PDB entry 8VR8 | electron microscopy, 3.25 A resolution | chains E and A of the 31 polymer chains in the assembly

Chain E:
Protein: 50S Ribosomal Protein L4
Source organism: Mycolicibacterium smegmatis MC2 155
Reference sequence: A0QSD2 (RL4_MYCS2); residues 1-215 here = UniProt positions 1-215
Sequence (215 residues; each row starts with the number of its first residue):
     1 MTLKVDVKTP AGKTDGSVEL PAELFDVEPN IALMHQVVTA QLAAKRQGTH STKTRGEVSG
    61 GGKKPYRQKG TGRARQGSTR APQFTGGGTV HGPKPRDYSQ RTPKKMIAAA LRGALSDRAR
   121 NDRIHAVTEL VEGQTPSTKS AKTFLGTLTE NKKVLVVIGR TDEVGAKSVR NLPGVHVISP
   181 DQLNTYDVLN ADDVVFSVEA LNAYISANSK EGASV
Disordered / not traced: 1, 211-215

Chain A:
Molecule: 23S ribosomal RNA
Source organism: Mycolicibacterium smegmatis MC2 155
Sequence (3120 nucleotides; numbered 1 to 3120; the number before each row is that of its first residue):
     1 UAAGUGUUUA AGGGCGCAUG GUGGAUGCCU UGGCACUGGG AGCCGAUGAA GGACGUAGGA
    61 GGCUGCGAUA AGCCUCGGGG AGCUGUCAAC CGAGCGUUGA UCCGAGGAUG UCCGAAUGGG
   121 GAAACCCGGC ACGAGUGAUG UCGUGUCACC AGGCGCUGAA UAUAUAGGCG UCUGGGGGGA
   181 ACGCGGGGAA GUGAAACAUC UCAGUACCCG UAGGAAGAGA AAACAAAAUG UGAUUCCGUG
   241 AGUAGUGGCG AGCGAAAGCG GAGGAUGGCU AAACCGUAUG CAUGUGAUAC CGGGUAGGGG
   301 UUGUGUGUGC GGGGUUGUGG GACCUAUCUU UCCGGCUCUA CCUGGCUGGA GGGCAGUGAG
   361 AAAAUGUUGU GGUUAGCGGA AAUGGCUUGG GAUGGCCUGC CGUAGACGGU GAGAGCCCGG
   421 UACGUGAAAA CCCGACGUCU GUCUUGAUGG UGUUCCCGAG UAGCAGCGGG CCCGUGGAAU
   481 CUGCUGUGAA UCUGCCGGGA CCACCCGGUA AGCCUGAAUA CUUCCCAGUG ACCGAUAGCG
   541 GAUUAGUACC GUGAGGGAAU GGUGAAAAGU ACCCCGGGAG GGGAGUGAAA GAGUACCUGA
   601 AACCGUGCGC UUACAAUCCG UCAGAGCCCU CGACGUGUCG UGGGGUGAUG GCGUGCCUUU
   661 UGAAGAAUGA GCCUGCGAGU CAGGGACAUG UCGCGAGGUU AACCCGGGUG GGGUAGCCGC
   721 AGCGAAAGCG AGUCUGAAUA GGGCGUAUCC ACACAAGAGU GUGUGGUGUA GUGGUGUGUU
   781 CUGGACCCGA AGCGGAGUGA UCUACCCAUG GCCAGGGUGA AGCGCGGGUA AGACCGCGUG
   841 GAGGCCCGAA CCCACUUAGG UUGAAGACUG AGGGGAUGAG CUGUGGGUAG GGGUGAAAGG
   901 CCAAUCAAAC UCCGUGAUAG CUGGUUCUCC CCGAAAUGCA UUUAGGUGCA GCGUCGCAUG
   961 UUUCUUGCCG GAGGUAGAGC UACUGGAUGG CCGAUGGGCC CCACAGGGUU ACUGACGUCA
  1021 GCCAAACUCC GAAUGCCGGU AAGUCCAAGA GUGCGGCAGU GAGACGGCGG GGGAUAAGCU
  1081 CCGUGCGUCG AGAGGGAAAC AGCCCAGAUC GCCGGCUAAG GCCCCUAAGC GUGUGCUAAG
  1141 UGGAAAAGGA UGUGCAGUCG CGAAGACAAC CAGGAGGUUG GCUUAGAAGC AGCCACCCUU
  1201 GAAAGAGUGC GUAAUAGCUC ACUGGUCAAG UGAUUGUGCG CCGAUAAUGU AGCGGGGCUC
  1261 AAGCACACCG CCGAAGCCGC GGCAGCCAAC GUGUUGGCUG GGUAGGGGAG CGUCCUGCAU
  1321 CCGGUGAAGC CGCCGAGUGA UCGAGUGGUG GAGGGUGUGG GAGUGAGAAU GCAGGCAUGA
  1381 GUAGCGAUUA GGCAAGUGAG AACCUUGCCC GCCGAAAGAC CAAGGGUUCC UGGGCCAGGC
  1441 CAGUCCGCCC AGGGUGAGUC GGGACCUAAG GCGAGGCCGA CAGGCGUAGU CGAUGGACAA
  1501 CGGGUUGAUA UUCCCGUACC CGUGUAUGUG CGUCCAUGAU GAAUCAGCGG UACUAACCAU
  1561 CCAAAACCAC CGUGACCGCA CCUUUCGGGG UGUGGCGUUG GUGGGGCUGC AUGGGACCUU
  1621 CGUUGGUAGU AGUCAAGCGA UGGGGUGACG CAGGAAGGUA GCCGUACCGG UCAGUGGUAA
  1681 UACCGGGGUA AGCCUGUAGG GAGUCAGAUA GGUAAAUCCG UCUGGCAUAU AUCCUGAGAG
  1741 GUGAUGCAUA GCCGAGUGAG GCGAAUUCGG UGAUCCUAUG CUGCCGAGAA AAGCCUCUAG
  1801 CGAGGACAUA CACGGCCCGU ACCCCAAACC AACACAGGUG GUCAGGUAGA GAAUACUAAG
  1861 GCGUACGAGU GAACUAUGGU UAAGGAACUC GGCAAAAUGC CCCCGUAACU UCGGGAGAAG
  1921 GGGGACCCAC AUGGCGUGUA AGCCUUUACG GCCCAAGCGU GAGUGGGUGG CACAAACCAG
  1981 UGAGAAGCGA CUGUUUACUA AAAACACAGG UCCGUGCGAA GUCGCAAGAC GAUGUAUACG
  2041 GACUGACGCC UGCCCGGUGC UGGAAGGUUA AGAGGACCCG UUAACUCCCU UUGGGGGUGA
  2101 AGCGGAGAAU UUAAGCCCCA GUAAACGGCG GUGGUAACUA UAACCAUCCU AAGGUAGCGA
  2161 AAUUCCUUGU CGGGUAAGUU CCGACCUGCA CGAAUGGCGU AACGACUUCU CAACUGUCUC
  2221 AACCAUAGAC UCGGCGAAAU UGCACUACGA GUAAAGAUGC UCGUUACGCG CGGCAGGACG
  2281 AAAAGACCCC GGGACCUUCA CUACAACUUG GUAUUGGUGC UCGAUACGGU UUGUGUAGGA
  2341 UAGGUGGGAG ACUGUGAAGC UCACACGCCA GUGUGGGUGG AGUCGUUGUU GAAAUACCAC
  2401 UCUGAUCGUA UUGGGCCUCU AACCUCGGAC CGUAUAUCCG GUUCAGGGAC AGUGCCUGGU
  2461 GGGUAGUUUA ACUGGGGCGG UUGCCUCCUA AAAUGUAACG GAGGCGCCCA AAGGUUCCCU
  2521 CAACCUGGAC GGCAAUCAGG UGUUGAGUGU AAGUGCACAA GGGAGCUUGA CUGCGAGACG
  2581 GACAUGUCGA GCAGGGACGA AAGUCGGGAC UAGUGAUCCG GCACCUCUGA GUGGAAGGGG
  2641 UGUCGCUCAA CGGAUAAAAG GUACCCCGGG GAUAACAGGC UGAUCUUCCC CAAGAGUCCA
  2701 UAUCGACGGG AUGGUUUGGC ACCUCGAUGU CGGCUCGUCG CAUCCUGGGG CUGGAGCAGG
  2761 UCCCAAGGGU UGGGCUGUUC GCCCAUUAAA GCGGCACGCG AGCUGGGUUU AGAACGUCGU
  2821 GAGACAGUUC GGUCUCUAUC CGCCGCGCGC GUCAGAAGCU UGAGGAAACC UGUCCCUAGU
  2881 ACGAGAGGAC CGGGACGGAC GAACCUCUGG UAUACCAGUU GUCCCACCAG GGGCACGGCU
  2941 GGAUAGCCAC GUUCGGACAG GAUAACCGCU GAAAGCAUCU AAGCGGGAAA CCUCUUCCAA
  3001 GACCAGGCUU CUCACCCUCU AGGAGGGAUA AGGCCCCCCG CAGACCACGG GAUUGAUAGA
  3061 CCAGACCUGG AAGCCUAGUA AUAGGUGCAG GGAACUGGCA CUAACCGGCC GAAAACUUAC
Disordered / not traced: 1, 1546-1619, 2056-2150
Ligand contacts: chloramphenicol (CLM): G2285, A2286, A2675, C2676, A2727, U2728, G2729, U2730

How chain E and chain A interact:
Pairs across the interface - 134 pairs, chain E then chain A:
  Asn30(E) with C692(A), phosphate contact; G693(A), hydrogen bond to the phosphate
  Leu33(E) with C692(A), sugar contact
  His35(E) with G1359(A), hydrogen bond to the sugar; G1360(A), salt bridge to the phosphate
  Gln36(E) with G774(A), hydrogen bond to the base
  Gln41(E) with U709(A), phosphate contact; G710(A), phosphate contact
  Leu42(E) with A531(A), hydrogen bond to the base
  Ala44(E) with U709(A), base contact
  Lys45(E) with U709(A), base contact
  Arg46(E) with A531(A), phosphate contact; C532(A), salt bridge to the phosphate; G1361(A), hydrogen bond to the sugar
  Gln47(E) with U529(A), hydrogen bond to the sugar; G530(A), sugar contact; A531(A), hydrogen bond to the phosphate
  Thr49(E) with A35(A), base contact; G530(A), hydrogen bond to the base; C532(A), sugar contact
  His50(E) with C532(A), sugar contact
  Ser51(E) with C34(A), sugar contact; A35(A), sugar contact
  Thr52(E) with G538(A), phosphate contact
  Lys53(E) with C539(A), phosphate contact
  Thr54(E) with G916(A), base contact
  Arg55(E) with C788(A), salt bridge to the phosphate; G789(A), salt bridge to the phosphate; G916(A), sugar contact
  Gly56(E) with G916(A), phosphate contact
  Val58(E) with G540(A), phosphate contact
  Ser59(E) with G540(A), hydrogen bond to the phosphate
  Gly60(E) with G557(A), phosphate contact
  Gly62(E) with C913(A), phosphate contact
  Lys63(E) with U911(A), salt bridge to the phosphate
  Lys64(E) with G789(A), phosphate contact; A790(A), salt bridge to the phosphate; A791(A), phosphate contact
  Gln68(E) with G789(A), hydrogen bond to the sugar; A790(A), sugar contact; G2668(A), hydrogen bond to the phosphate
  Lys69(E) with A2284(A), phosphate contact; G2285(A), salt bridge to the phosphate; C2667(A), phosphate contact; G2668(A), salt bridge to the phosphate
  Gly70(E) with A2283(A), sugar contact; A2284(A), phosphate contact
  Thr71(E) with A2284(A), phosphate contact
  Gly72(E) with A2283(A), phosphate contact
  Arg73(E) with U1370(A), base contact; C1372(A), salt bridge to the phosphate
  Ala74(E) with U1370(A), base contact; G1371(A), phosphate contact
  Arg75(E) with G789(A), sugar contact; U922(A), hydrogen bond to the base; A2284(A), base contact; G2669(A), salt bridge to the phosphate
  Gln76(E) with G1371(A), hydrogen bond to the sugar; C1372(A), sugar contact
  Gly77(E) with G789(A), hydrogen bond to the phosphate; A790(A), phosphate contact
  Ser78(E) with G789(A), phosphate contact
  Arg80(E) with A558(A), salt bridge to the phosphate
  Pro82(E) with C788(A), sugar contact
  Gln83(E) with C788(A), sugar contact; A1369(A), base contact; G1371(A), hydrogen bond to the base; C1372(A), sugar contact
  Phe84(E) with C1372(A), sugar contact
  Thr85(E) with U536(A), base contact; G675(A), base contact; C1372(A), hydrogen bond to the sugar; A1373(A), sugar contact
  Gly86(E) with A537(A), hydrogen bond to the phosphate
  Thr89(E) with G538(A), phosphate contact; G1363(A), base contact
  Val90(E) with A678(A), phosphate contact; C787(A), sugar contact
  His91(E) with A678(A), phosphate contact; G679(A), sugar contact; U680(A), base contact; C786(A), hydrogen bond to the sugar; C787(A), phosphate contact
  Pro93(E) with G1363(A), base contact
  Pro95(E) with A35(A), sugar contact
  Arg96(E) with C681(A), hydrogen bond to the phosphate; A682(A), salt bridge to the phosphate; A1362(A), salt bridge to the phosphate
  Gln100(E) with U775(A), sugar contact
  Arg101(E) with G684(A), base contact; U700(A), hydrogen bond to the phosphate; A701(A), salt bridge to the phosphate; G774(A), salt bridge to the phosphate
  Thr102(E) with G774(A), sugar contact
  Pro103(E) with U700(A), phosphate contact; G773(A), sugar contact
  Lys104(E) with U700(A), phosphate contact; G713(A), base contact
  Lys105(E) with C694(A), hydrogen bond to the sugar; G698(A), salt bridge to the phosphate; U699(A), salt bridge to the phosphate
  Met106(E) with C692(A), base contact; G693(A), sugar contact; G773(A), base contact
  Ile107(E) with G710(A), phosphate contact; G711(A), phosphate contact
  Pro136(E) with U403(A), base contact
  Thr138(E) with G402(A), hydrogen bond to the phosphate; U403(A), hydrogen bond to the sugar
  Lys139(E) with C401(A), salt bridge to the phosphate; G402(A), sugar contact
  Lys142(E) with G402(A), hydrogen bond to the base
  Lys152(E) with U1320(A), salt bridge to the phosphate
  Lys153(E) with A1319(A), salt bridge to the phosphate
  Arg160(E) with G706(A), hydrogen bond to the sugar
  Lys167(E) with U403(A), hydrogen bond to the sugar
  Ser168(E) with U403(A), hydrogen bond to the sugar
  Val169(E) with U403(A), sugar contact
  Arg170(E) with U403(A), hydrogen bond to the sugar; A422(A), hydrogen bond to the sugar
  Asn171(E) with U403(A), hydrogen bond to the sugar; A404(A), hydrogen bond to the phosphate; G405(A), sugar contact; A406(A), hydrogen bond to the phosphate
  Pro173(E) with G405(A), base contact
  His176(E) with G708(A), hydrogen bond to the base
  Asp181(E) with G710(A), hydrogen bond to the sugar
  Gln182(E) with G706(A), base contact; G710(A), hydrogen bond to the base
  Asn184(E) with G708(A), base contact; U709(A), hydrogen bond to the sugar
  Tyr186(E) with G1317(A), hydrogen bond to the sugar
  Asp187(E) with G708(A), hydrogen bond to the base
  Asn190(E) with C1318(A), sugar contact
Interface residues without a listed pair, chain E (84 interface residues in all): Ala32, Thr39, Ala43, Gly61, Ala81, Gly92, Leu172, Ile178, Leu183
Interface residues without a listed pair, chain A (82 interface residues in all): C36, C423, G546, C676, G677, G712, G784, C912, A2286

In short:
84 residues of chain E and 82 residues of chain A are in contact; the contacts include 38 hydrogen bonds and
20 salt bridges. Polar contacts include Gln36(E)-G774(A), Leu42(E)-A531(A) and Thr49(E)-G530(A). Bound to
chain A: chloramphenicol.
Chain E is 50S Ribosomal Protein L4 and chain A is 23S ribosomal RNA, both from Mycolicibacterium smegmatis
MC2 155; the structure, Structure of Mycobacterium smegmatis 50S ribosomal subunit bound to HflX and
chloramphenicol:50S-HflX-B-Clm, was determined by electron microscopy (same publication as 8VIO, 8VK0, 8VK7,
8VKI, 8VKW, 8VPK, 8VR4 and 8VRL).
